PDB entry 8HRD | X-ray diffraction, 2.86 A resolution | chains A and D of the 5 polymer chains in the assembly

Chain A:
Molecule: Spike protein S1
Source organism: Severe acute respiratory syndrome coronavirus 2
Reference sequence: P0DTC2 (SPIKE_SARS2); numbering as in UniProt (aligned over 319-541)
Chain sequence (223 residues; numbered 319 to 541; the number before each row is that of its first residue):
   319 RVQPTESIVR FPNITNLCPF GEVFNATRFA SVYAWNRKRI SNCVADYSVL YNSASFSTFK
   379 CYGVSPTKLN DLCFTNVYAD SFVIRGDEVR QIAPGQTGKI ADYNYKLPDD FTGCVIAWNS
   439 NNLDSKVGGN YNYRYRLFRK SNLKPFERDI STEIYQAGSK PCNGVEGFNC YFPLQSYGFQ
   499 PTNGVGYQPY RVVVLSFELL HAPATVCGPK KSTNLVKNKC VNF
Unresolved in the structure: 319-332, 528-541
Sequence notes: variant Arg452 (Leu in P0DTC2); engineered mutation Lys478 (Thr in P0DTC2)
Disulfide bonds: Cys336-Cys361, Cys379-Cys432, Cys391-Cys525, Cys480-Cys488
Covalent attachments: N-acetylglucosamine (NAG) linked to Asn343
Swiss-Prot annotation at these positions:
  - region: Arg403 to Asp405 (Integrin-binding motif), Asn448 to Tyr451, Tyr453 to Phe456 (Immunodominant HLA epitope recognized by the CD8+)
  - glycosylation: Thr323 (O-linked (GalNAc) threonine), Ser325 (O-linked (HexNAc...) serine), Asn331 (N-linked (GlcNAc...) (complex) asparagine), Asn343 (N-linked (GlcNAc...) (complex) asparagine)

Chain D:
Molecule: W14 Fab heavy chain
Source organism: Homo sapiens
Notes: antibody fragment or engineered binder
Chain sequence (234 residues; numbered 1 to 234; the number before each row is that of its first residue):
     1 QVQLQESGPG LVKPSETLSL TCTVSSGSIS GTSYYWDWIR QPPGKGLEWI GTIYYSGSTY
    61 YNPSLKSRVT ISVDTSKNQF SLKLSPVTAA GTAVYYCARR TFYYDRSGQK VVEPFDYWGQ
   121 GTLVTVSSAS TKGPSVFPLA PSSKSTSGGT AALGCLVKDY FPEPVTVSWN SGALTSGVHT
   181 FPAVLQSSGL YSLSSVVTVP SSSLGTQTYI CNVNHKPSNT KVDKRVEPKS CDKT
Unresolved in the structure: 230-234
Disulfide bonds: Cys22-Cys97, Cys155-Cys211

How chain A and chain D interact:
Pairs across the interface (31):
  Tyr369(A) with Arg106(D)
  Ser371(A) with Arg106(D)
  Phe374(A) with Arg106(D), hydrogen bond (backbone-side chain)
  Phe377(A) with Tyr104(D); Arg106(D)
  Lys378(A) with Tyr103(D); Tyr104(D)
  Cys379(A) with Tyr103(D); Tyr104(D), hydrogen bond (backbone-backbone)
  Tyr380(A) with Ser33(D); Phe102(D); Tyr103(D), hydrophobic
  Gly381(A) with Ser33(D)
  Val382(A) with Tyr104(D)
  Ser383(A) with Gly108(D)
  Pro384(A) with Asp105(D)
  Thr385(A) with Ser107(D); Gly108(D)
  Arg408(A) with Glu113(D), salt bridge
  Pro412(A) with Tyr34(D)
  Gly413(A) with Tyr34(D), hydrogen bond (backbone-side chain); Arg99(D), hydrogen bond (backbone-side chain); Tyr117(D)
  Thr415(A) with Gln1(D); Tyr117(D), hydrogen bond
  Asp427(A) with Ser28(D), hydrogen bond (side chain-backbone); Gly31(D); Thr32(D), hydrogen bond (backbone-backbone); Tyr34(D), hydrogen bond
  Asp428(A) with Thr32(D)
  Phe429(A) with Thr32(D)
Interface residues without a listed pair, chain A (21 interface residues in all): Ala372, Gln414
Interface residues without a listed pair, chain D (19 interface residues in all): Gly27, Thr101, Asp116

Overview:
The interface between chain A and chain D involves 21 residues on one side and 19 on the other, with 8
hydrogen bonds and 1 salt bridge. Polar contacts include Arg408(A)-Glu113(D), Phe374(A)-Arg106(D) and
Gly413(A)-Tyr34(D). N-acetylglucosamine is covalently linked to Asn343(A).
Chain A is Spike protein S1 (Severe acute respiratory syndrome coronavirus 2) and chain D is W14 Fab heavy
chain (Homo sapiens); the structure, Crystal structure of the receptor binding domain of SARS-CoV-2 Delta
variant in complex with IMCAS74 Fab ..., was determined by X-ray diffraction, deposited together with 7Y3N and
7Y3O.
